Entry 4WK8 (X-ray diffraction, 3.40 A resolution); this record covers chains A and F of the 4 polymer chains in the assembly.

Chain A:
Molecule: 21-nt DNA strand
Sequence (21 nucleotides; each row starts with the number of its first residue):
  4001 TTAGGAAAAT TTGTTTCATA G

Chain F:
Protein: Forkhead box protein P3
Source organism: Homo sapiens
Reference sequence: Q9BZS1 (FOXP3_HUMAN); residue numbers follow UniProt; this construct covers 336-417
Sequence (82 residues; numbered 336 to 417; the number before each row is that of its first residue):
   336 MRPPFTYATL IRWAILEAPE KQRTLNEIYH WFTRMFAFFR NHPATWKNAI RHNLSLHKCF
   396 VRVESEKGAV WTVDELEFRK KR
Not modelled in the structure: 336, 417
Curated features (UniProtKB/Swiss-Prot):
  - DNA-binding region: Arg-337 (Fork-head)
  - motif: Arg-414 to Arg-417 (Nuclear localization signal)
  - site: Arg-417 (Cleavage)
  - cross-link: Lys-393 (Glycyl lysine isopeptide (Lys-Gly) (interchain with G-Cter in ubiquitin))
What the authors report for this chain:
  - conformationally variable residues (order/disorder transition): Glu-401, Lys-402
  - binding site for the 21-nt DNA strand: Asn-383
  - binding site for the 21-nt DNA strand (chain A): Arg-386, His-387
  - self-association interface (contacts with another copy of this molecule): Arg-347, Phe-371, Phe-373
  - disease-associated variants - R347H, F371C, F373A: abolished signaling (citing earlier work)

How chain A and chain F interact:
Residue-residue contacts - 11 pairs, chain A then chain F:
  DA4009(A) / Arg-386(F)  base contact
  DA4009(A) / Ser-390(F)  sugar contact
  DA4009(A) / Arg-397(F)  salt bridge to the phosphate
  DA4009(A) / Ala-404(F)  phosphate contact
  DA4009(A) / Trp-406(F)  hydrogen bond to the phosphate
  DT4010(A) / Arg-386(F)  base contact
  DT4010(A) / Ser-390(F)  hydrogen bond to the phosphate
  DT4010(A) / Trp-406(F)  phosphate contact
  DT4011(A) / His-387(F)  hydrogen bond to the base
  DT4011(A) / Ser-390(F)  base contact
  DT4012(A) / His-387(F)  base contact
Other interface residues (no listed pair), chain A (6 interface residues in all): DA4008, DG4013
Other interface residues (no listed pair), chain F (7 interface residues in all): Leu-391

Summary:
The interface between chain A and chain F involves 6 residues on one side and 7 on the other; the contacts
include 3 hydrogen bonds and 1 salt bridge. Among the polar pairs are DT4011(A)/His-387(F),
DA4009(A)/Trp-406(F) and DT4010(A)/Ser-390(F). From the paper: a binding site for the 21-nt DNA strand (chain
A) at Arg-386(F) and His-387(F); R347H, F371C and F373A of chain F abolish signaling.
Here chain A is a 21-nt DNA strand and chain F is Forkhead box protein P3 (Homo sapiens). Entry 4WK8 (FOXP3
forms a domain-swapped dimer to bridge DNA) was determined by X-ray diffraction.
